Entry 6UPH (electron microscopy, 2.70 A resolution); this record covers chains G and I of the 10 polymer chains in the assembly.

# Chain G
Molecule: Histone H2A
From: Kluyveromyces lactis (strain ATCC 8585 / CBS 2359 / DSM 70799 / NBRC 1267 / NRRL Y-1140 / WM37)
UniProtKB: Q6CK59 (H2A_KLULA); residue numbers follow UniProt; this construct covers 1-130
Chain sequence (145 residues; numbered -14 to 130; the number before each row is that of its first residue; numbers below 1 keep their minus sign (His-14 is residue -14)):
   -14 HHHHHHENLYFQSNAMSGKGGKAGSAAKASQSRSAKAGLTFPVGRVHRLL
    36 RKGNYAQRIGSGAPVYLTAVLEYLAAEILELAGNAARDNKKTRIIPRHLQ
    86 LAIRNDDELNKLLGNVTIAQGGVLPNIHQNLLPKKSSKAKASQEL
Disordered / not traced: -14 to 15, 115-130
Sequence notes: expression tag (-14 to 0)
Swiss-Prot annotation at these positions:
  - motif: Ser127, Gln128 ([ST]-Q motif)
  - site: Lys119 (Not ubiquitinated)
  - modified residue: Lys4 (N6-acetyllysine), Lys7 (N6-acetyllysine), Gln105 (N5-methylglutamine), Ser127 (Phosphoserine)

# Chain I
Molecule: 147-nt DNA strand
Sequence (147 nucleotides; each row starts with the number of its first residue; numbers below 1 keep their minus sign (DA-73 is residue -73)):
   -73 ATCGAGAATCCCGGTGCCGAGGCCGCTCAATTGGTCGTAGACAGCTCTAG
   -23 CACCGCTTAAACGCACGTACGCGCTGTCCCCCGCGTTTTAACCGCCAAGG
    27 GGATTACTCCCTAGTCTCCAGGCACGTGTCAGATATATACATCCGAT
Disordered / not traced: -73 to -60, 60-73

# Chain G / chain I interface
Pairs across the interface - 11 pairs, chain G then chain I:
  Arg30(G) - DG48(I)  sugar contact
  Arg30(G) - DC49(I)  salt bridge to the phosphate
  Arg43(G) - DA39(I)  phosphate contact
  Ile44(G) - DT38(I)  sugar contact
  Ile44(G) - DA39(I)  hydrogen bond to the phosphate
  Gly45(G) - DT38(I)  phosphate contact
  Ser46(G) - DT38(I)  phosphate contact
  Thr77(G) - DA57(I)  hydrogen bond to the phosphate
  Thr77(G) - DG58(I)  hydrogen bond to the phosphate
  Arg78(G) - DA57(I)  phosphate contact
  Arg78(G) - DG58(I)  phosphate contact
Also at the interface, not in a pair above, chain G (9 interface residues in all): Pro27, Gln42

# Summary
The interface between chain G and chain I involves 9 residues on one side and 6 on the other, with 3 hydrogen
bonds and 1 salt bridge. Polar pairs include Ile44(G)-DA39(I), Thr77(G)-DA57(I) and Thr77(G)-DG58(I).
Chain G is Histone H2A (Kluyveromyces lactis (strain ATCC 8585 / CBS 2359 / DSM 70799 / NBRC 1267 / NRRL
Y-1140 / WM37)) and chain I is a 147-nt DNA strand; the structure, Structure of a Yeast Centromeric Nucleosome
at 2.7 Angstrom resolution, was determined by electron microscopy.
